Entry 1W63 (X-ray diffraction, 4.00 A resolution); this record covers chains A and S of the 4 polymer chains in the assembly.

# Chain A
Protein: Adapter-related protein complex 1 gamma 1 subunit
From: Mus musculus
Notes: fragment: core, residues 0-612
UniProtKB: P22892 (A1G1_MOUSE); residues 1-613 here correspond to UniProt positions 0-612 (UniProt number = residue number - 1)
Chain sequence (618 residues; numbered -4 to 613; the number before each row is that of its first residue; numbers below 1 keep their minus sign (Gly-4 is residue -4)):
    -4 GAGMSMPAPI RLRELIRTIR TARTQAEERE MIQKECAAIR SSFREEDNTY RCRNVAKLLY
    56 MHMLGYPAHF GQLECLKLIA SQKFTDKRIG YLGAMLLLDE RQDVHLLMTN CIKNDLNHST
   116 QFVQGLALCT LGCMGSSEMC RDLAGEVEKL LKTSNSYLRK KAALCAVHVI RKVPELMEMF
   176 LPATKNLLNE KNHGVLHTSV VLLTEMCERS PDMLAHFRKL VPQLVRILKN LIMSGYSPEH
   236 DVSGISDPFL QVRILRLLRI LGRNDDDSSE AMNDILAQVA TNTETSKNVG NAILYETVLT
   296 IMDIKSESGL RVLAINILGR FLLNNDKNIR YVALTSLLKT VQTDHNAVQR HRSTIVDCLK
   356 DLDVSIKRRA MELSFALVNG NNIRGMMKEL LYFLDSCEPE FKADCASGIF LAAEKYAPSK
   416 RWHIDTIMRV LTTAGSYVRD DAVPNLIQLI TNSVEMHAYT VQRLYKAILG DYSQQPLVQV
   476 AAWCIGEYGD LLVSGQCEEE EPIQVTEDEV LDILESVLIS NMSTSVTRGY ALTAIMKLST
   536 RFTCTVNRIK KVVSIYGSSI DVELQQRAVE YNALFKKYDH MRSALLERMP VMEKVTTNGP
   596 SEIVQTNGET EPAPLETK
Unresolved in the structure: -4 to 0, 591-613
Reported in the primary citation:
  - mutagenesis - R6E: unchanged localization
  - mutagenesis - R48A: abolished binding to PI-4-P
  - mutagenesis - R48A: unchanged binding to PS
  - mutagenesis - Y45A: unchanged binding to PI-4-P
  - mutagenesis - Y45A, R48A: unchanged binding to Arf1

# Chain S
Protein: Adapter-related protein complex 1 sigma 1A subunit
From: Mus musculus
UniProtKB: P61967 (A1S1_MOUSE); residues 1-158 here = UniProt positions 1-158
Chain sequence (158 residues; each row starts with the number of its first residue):
     1 MMRFMLLFSR QGKLRLQKWY LATSDKERKK MVRELMQVVL ARKPKMCSFL EWRDLKVVYK
    61 RYASLYFCCA IEGQDNELIT LELIHRYVEL LDKYFGSVCE LDIIFNFEKA YFILDEFLMG
   121 GDVQDTSKKS VLKAIEQADL LQEEDESPRS VLEEMGLA
Unresolved in the structure: 150-158

# How chain A and chain S interact
Residue-residue contacts - 80 pairs, chain A then chain S:
  Leu7(A) - Glu108(S)
  Arg8(A) - Asn106(S)  hydrogen bond
  Arg15(A) - Arg15(S)
  Arg15(A) - Ile104(S)
  Tyr55(A) - Phe107(S)  hydrophobic
  His57(A) - Gln17(S)  hydrogen bond
  His57(A) - Asp25(S)
  Met58(A) - Leu14(S)  hydrophobic
  Met58(A) - Arg15(S)
  Met58(A) - Leu16(S)
  Gly60(A) - Lys29(S)
  Lys78(A) - Asp145(S)
  Phe79(A) - Leu141(S)  hydrophobic
  Phe79(A) - Asp145(S)  hydrogen bond (backbone-side chain)
  Thr80(A) - Gln142(S)
  Thr80(A) - Asp145(S)  hydrogen bond (backbone-side chain)
  Arg83(A) - Phe112(S)
  Arg83(A) - Gln142(S)  hydrogen bond
  Leu87(A) - Tyr111(S)  hydrophobic
  Met90(A) - Lys18(S)  hydrogen bond
  Met90(A) - Arg28(S)
  Met90(A) - Asp115(S)
  Leu91(A) - Gln17(S)
  Leu91(A) - Arg28(S)  hydrogen bond (backbone-side chain)
  Leu91(A) - Tyr111(S)
  Glu95(A) - Thr23(S)
  Phe117(A) - Ala134(S)
  Phe117(A) - Ala138(S)  hydrophobic
  Cys124(A) - Asp115(S)  hydrogen bond
  Cys124(A) - Met119(S)  hydrophobic
  Gly127(A) - Gly120(S)
  Cys128(A) - Gly120(S)
  Tyr152(A) - Glu116(S)  hydrogen bond
  Lys155(A) - Gln124(S)
  Lys155(A) - Asp125(S)  salt bridge
  Lys156(A) - Glu116(S)  salt bridge
  Lys156(A) - Met119(S)
  Lys156(A) - Gln124(S)
  Leu159(A) - Met119(S)  hydrophobic
  Cys160(A) - Met119(S)
  Arg166(A) - Gly120(S)  hydrogen bond (side chain-backbone)
  Arg166(A) - Asp122(S)  salt bridge
  Gly189(A) - Gln124(S)
  His192(A) - Val123(S)
  Glu234(A) - Ser127(S)  hydrogen bond
  Glu234(A) - Lys128(S)  hydrogen bond (backbone-backbone)
  Glu234(A) - Lys129(S)
  Glu234(A) - Lys133(S)  salt bridge
  His235(A) - Arg86(S)
  His235(A) - Thr126(S)  hydrogen bond
  Val237(A) - Glu82(S)
  Val237(A) - Arg86(S)
  Asp242(A) - Thr126(S)  hydrogen bond
  Pro243(A) - Ile79(S)  hydrophobic
  Val247(A) - Ile79(S)  hydrophobic
  Arg248(A) - Asp75(S)  salt bridge
  Arg248(A) - Asp122(S)  salt bridge
  Arg248(A) - Val123(S)
  Arg251(A) - Gln74(S)  hydrogen bond (side chain-backbone)
  Arg251(A) - Asp75(S)  salt bridge
  Arg251(A) - Asn76(S)
  Arg254(A) - Gln74(S)
  Asn283(A) - Glu82(S)
  Val284(A) - Glu82(S)
  Ala287(A) - Asn76(S)
  Ala287(A) - Leu78(S)  hydrophobic
  Ala287(A) - Ile79(S)
  Tyr290(A) - Asn76(S)
  Tyr290(A) - Glu77(S)  hydrogen bond
  Tyr290(A) - Leu78(S)  hydrophobic
  Glu291(A) - Asn76(S)
  Lys322(A) - Lys45(S)  hydrogen bond (side chain-backbone)
  Asn323(A) - Ser48(S)  hydrogen bond
  Tyr326(A) - Phe49(S)  hydrophobic
  Tyr326(A) - Glu51(S)
  Tyr326(A) - Lys56(S)
  Val327(A) - Glu77(S)
  Asp358(A) - Met46(S)
  Asp358(A) - Cys47(S)  hydrogen bond (side chain-backbone)
  Arg364(A) - Glu51(S)  salt bridge
Other interface residues (no listed pair), chain A (63 interface residues in all): Ile11, Arg12, Leu54, Tyr61, Ile84, Asp94, Thr115, Leu123, Lys167, Thr193, Pro233, Asp236, Phe244, Asn286, Ile324, Val359
Other interface residues (no listed pair), chain S (62 interface residues in all): Met1, Trp19, Leu21, Ala22, Arg42, Leu81, Leu83, Leu101, Phe105, Lys109, Ser130, Ile135, Gln137, Asp139

# In short
63 residues of chain A face 62 of chain S across their interface; the contacts include 19 hydrogen bonds and 8
salt bridges. Among the polar pairs are Lys155(A)-Asp125(S), Lys156(A)-Glu116(S) and Arg166(A)-Asp122(S). From
the paper: R48A of chain A abolishes binding to PI-4-P; Y45A and R48A of chain A leave binding to Arf1
unchanged.
Chain A is Adapter-related protein complex 1 gamma 1 subunit and chain S is Adapter-related protein complex 1
sigma 1A subunit, both from Mus musculus; the structure, AP1 clathrin adaptor core, was determined by X-ray
diffraction.
